6J4Z - chains T and d of the 27 polymer chains in the assembly; structure by electron microscopy, 4.10 A resolution (low resolution: residue-level contacts below are approximate; hydrogen-bond / salt-bridge calls are withheld).

== Chain T ==
Molecule: 198-nt DNA strand
Sequence (198 nucleotides; numbered -72 to 125; the number before each row is that of its first residue; numbers below 1 keep their minus sign (DA-72 is residue -72)):
   -72 ATCAGAATCC CGGTGCCGAG GCCGCTCAAT TGGTCGTAGA CAGCTCTAGC ACCGCTTAAA
   -12 CGCACGTACG CGCTGTCCCC CGCGTTTTAA CCGCCAAGGG GATTACACCC AAGACACCAG
    48 GCACGAGACA GAAAAAAACA ACGAAAACGG CCACCACCCA AACACACCAA ACACAAGAGC
   108 TAATTGACTG ACGTAAGC
Unresolved in the structure: 56-125

== Chain d ==
Name: Histone H2B type 1-J
Source organism: Homo sapiens
UniProtKB: P06899 (H2B1J_HUMAN); residues -3 to 122 here correspond to UniProt positions 1-126 (UniProt number = residue number + 4)
Sequence (129 residues; numbered -6 to 122; the number before each row is that of its first residue; numbers below 1 keep their minus sign (Gly-6 is residue -6)):
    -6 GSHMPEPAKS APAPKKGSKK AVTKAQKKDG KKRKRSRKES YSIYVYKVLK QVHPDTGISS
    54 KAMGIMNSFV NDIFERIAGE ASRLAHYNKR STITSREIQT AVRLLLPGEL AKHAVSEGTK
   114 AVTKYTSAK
Unresolved in the structure: -6 to 27
Differences from the reference sequence: expression tag (-6 to -4)
Swiss-Prot annotation at these positions:
  - modified residue: Pro-2 (N-acetylproline), Glu-1 (ADP-ribosyl glutamic acid), Lys2 (N6-(2-hydroxyisobutyryl)lysine), Ser3 (ADP-ribosylserine), Lys8 (N6-(beta-hydroxybutyryl)lysine), Lys9 (N6-(2-hydroxyisobutyryl)lysine), Ser11 (Phosphoserine), Lys12 (N6-acetyllysine), Lys13 (N6-(beta-hydroxybutyryl)lysine), Lys17 (N6-(2-hydroxyisobutyryl)lysine), Lys20 (N6-(2-hydroxyisobutyryl)lysine), Lys21 (N6-(2-hydroxyisobutyryl)lysine), Lys31 (N6-(2-hydroxyisobutyryl)lysine), Glu32 (PolyADP-ribosyl glutamic acid), Ser33 (Phosphoserine), Lys40 (N6-(2-hydroxyisobutyryl)lysine), Lys43 (N6-(2-hydroxyisobutyryl)lysine), Lys54 (N6,N6-dimethyllysine), Arg76 (Dimethylated arginine), Lys82 (N6,N6,N6-trimethyllysine) and 6 more in UniProt
  - glycosylation: Ser109 (O-linked (GlcNAc) serine)
  - cross-link (Glycyl lysine isopeptide (Lys-Gly)): Lys2 (interchain with G-Cter in SUMO2), Lys17 (interchain with G-Cter in SUMO2), Lys31 (interchain with G-Cter in ubiquitin), Lys117 (interchain with G-Cter in ubiquitin)

== Chain T / chain d interface ==
Residue-residue contacts (14):
  DA-54(T) - Ile51(d)
  DA-54(T) - Ser53(d)
  DG-53(T) - Tyr39(d)
  DG-53(T) - Gly50(d)
  DG-53(T) - Ile51(d)
  DG-52(T) - Tyr39(d)
  DC-46(T) - Arg30(d)
  DA-45(T) - Arg30(d)
  DT-42(T) - Lys122(d)
  DA-35(T) - Thr85(d)
  DG-34(T) - Arg83(d)
  DG-34(T) - Ser84(d)
  DG-34(T) - Thr85(d)
  DA-33(T) - Arg83(d)
Other interface residues (no listed pair), chain d (10 interface residues in all): Lys43

== Overview ==
The interface between chain T and chain d involves 9 residues on one side and 10 on the other.
Here chain T is a 198-nt DNA strand and chain d is Histone H2B type 1-J (Homo sapiens). Entry 6J4Z (RNA
polymerase II elongation complex bound with Spt4/5 and foreign DNA, stalled at SHL(-1) of the ...) was
determined by electron microscopy, deposited together with 6IR9, 6J4W, 6J4X, 6J4Y, 6J50 and 6J51.
